4XZQ - chains E and I of the 10 polymer chains in the assembly; structure by X-ray diffraction, 2.40 A resolution.

== Chain E ==
Name: Histone H3.2
Organism: Xenopus laevis
Reference sequence: P84233 (H32_XENLA); residues 638-735 here correspond to UniProt positions 39-136 (UniProt number = residue number - 599)
Chain sequence (98 residues; numbered 638 to 735; the number before each row is that of its first residue):
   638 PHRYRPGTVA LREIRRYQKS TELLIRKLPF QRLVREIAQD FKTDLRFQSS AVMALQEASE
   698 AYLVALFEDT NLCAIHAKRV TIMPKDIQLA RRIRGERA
Construct notes: conflict Ala702 (Gly103 in P84233)
Modified residues: Lys715 (N(6)-acetyllysine; ALY)

== Chain I ==
Molecule: 147-nt DNA strand
Sequence (147 nucleotides; row label = number of the first residue in the row):
     1 ATCAATATCC ACCTGCAGAT ACTACCAAAA GTGTATTTGG AAACTGCTCC ATCAAAAGGC
    61 ATGTTCAGCT GGAATCCAGC TGAACATGCC TTTTGATGGA GCAGTTTCCA AATACACTTT
   121 TGGTAGTATC TGCAGGTGGA TATTGAT

== Chain E / chain I interface ==
Residue-residue contacts - 28 pairs, chain E then chain I:
  His639(E) - DA5(I)  phosphate contact
  His639(E) - DT6(I)  sugar contact
  Arg640(E) - DA83(I)  hydrogen bond to the base
  Arg640(E) - DA84(I)  hydrogen bond to the sugar
  Tyr641(E) - DT6(I)  hydrogen bond to the sugar
  Tyr641(E) - DA7(I)  sugar contact
  Tyr641(E) - DA83(I)  sugar contact
  Tyr641(E) - DA84(I)  hydrogen bond to the phosphate
  Arg642(E) - DA83(I)  sugar contact
  Pro643(E) - DG82(I)  phosphate contact
  Pro643(E) - DA83(I)  sugar contact
  Gly644(E) - DG82(I)  hydrogen bond to the phosphate
  Gly644(E) - DA83(I)  hydrogen bond to the phosphate
  Thr645(E) - DA83(I)  hydrogen bond to the phosphate
  Val646(E) - DA83(I)  hydrogen bond to the phosphate
  Val646(E) - DA84(I)  phosphate contact
  Ala647(E) - DA83(I)  hydrogen bond to the phosphate
  Arg649(E) - DA7(I)  hydrogen bond to the phosphate
  Arg649(E) - DT8(I)  salt bridge to the phosphate
  Arg663(E) - DT91(I)  hydrogen bond to the phosphate
  Arg663(E) - DT92(I)  salt bridge to the phosphate
  Lys664(E) - DT92(I)  hydrogen bond to the phosphate
  Leu665(E) - DT91(I)  phosphate contact
  Leu665(E) - DT92(I)  hydrogen bond to the phosphate
  Pro666(E) - DT91(I)  sugar contact
  Arg669(E) - DT91(I)  salt bridge to the phosphate
  Arg683(E) - DA100(I)  sugar contact
  Arg683(E) - DG101(I)  sugar contact
Other interface residues (no listed pair), chain E (17 interface residues in all): Lys715
Other interface residues (no listed pair), chain I (13 interface residues in all): DG72, DA73

== In short ==
Chain E and chain I form an interface of 17 and 13 residues respectively, with 13 hydrogen bonds and 3 salt
bridges. Polar contacts include Arg640(E)-DA83(I), Arg640(E)-DA84(I) and Tyr641(E)-DT6(I).
Here chain E is Histone H3.2 (Xenopus laevis) and chain I is a 147-nt DNA strand. Entry 4XZQ (Nucleosome
disassembly by RSC and SWI/SNF is enhanced by H3 acetylation near the nucleosome dyad axis) was determined by
X-ray diffraction together with 4YS3 and 4Z66 from the same study.
